PDB entry 7NJQ | electron microscopy, 2.67 A resolution | chains A and b of the 20 polymer chains in the assembly

== Chain A ==
Name: ATP synthase subunit alpha
From: Mycolicibacterium smegmatis (strain ATCC 700084 / mc(2)155)
Notes: EC 7.1.2.2
UniProt: A0R202 (ATPA_MYCS2); numbering as in UniProt (aligned over 1-548)
Amino-acid sequence (548 residues; numbered 1 to 548; the number before each row is that of its first residue):
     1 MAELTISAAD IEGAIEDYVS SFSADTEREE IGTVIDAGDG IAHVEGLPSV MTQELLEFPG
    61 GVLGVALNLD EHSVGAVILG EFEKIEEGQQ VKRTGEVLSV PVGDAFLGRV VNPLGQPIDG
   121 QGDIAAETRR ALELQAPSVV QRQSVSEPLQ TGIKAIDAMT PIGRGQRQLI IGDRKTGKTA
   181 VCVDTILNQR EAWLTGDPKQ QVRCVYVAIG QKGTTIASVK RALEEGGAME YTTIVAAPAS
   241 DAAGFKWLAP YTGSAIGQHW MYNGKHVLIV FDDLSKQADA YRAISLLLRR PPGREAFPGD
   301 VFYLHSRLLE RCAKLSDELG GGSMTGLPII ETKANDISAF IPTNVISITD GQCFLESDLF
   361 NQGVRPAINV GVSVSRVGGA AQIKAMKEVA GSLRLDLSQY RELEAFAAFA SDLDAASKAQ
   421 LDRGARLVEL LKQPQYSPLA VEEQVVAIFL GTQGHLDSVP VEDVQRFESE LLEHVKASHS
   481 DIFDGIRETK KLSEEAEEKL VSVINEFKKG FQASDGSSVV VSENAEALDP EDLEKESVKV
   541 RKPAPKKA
Unresolved in the structure: 1-4, 522-548
Metal / ion sites: Mg2+: T179 (together with ATP)
Small-molecule neighbours: ATP (adenosine-5'-triphosphate): D173, R174, K175, T176, G177, K178, T179, A180, E331, F360, R365, P366, Q433, P434, Q435
Swiss-Prot annotation at these positions:
  - binding site (ATP): G172 to T179
  - site: S373 (Required for activity)

== Chain b ==
Name: ATP synthase subunit b
From: Mycolicibacterium smegmatis (strain ATCC 700084 / mc(2)155)
Notes: engineered mutation(s): C-ter 10His tag
UniProt: A0R204 (ATPF_MYCS2); residue numbers follow UniProt; this construct covers 1-170
Amino-acid sequence (180 residues; each row starts with the number of its first residue):
     1 MGEFSATILA ASQAAEEGGG GSNFLIPNGT FFAVLIIFLI VLGVISKWVV PPISKVLAER
    61 EAMLAKTAAD NRKSAEQVAA AQADYEKEMA EARAQASALR DEARAAGRSV VDEKRAQASG
   121 EVAQTLTQAD QQLSAQGDQV RSGLESSVDG LSAKLASRIL GVDVNSGGTQ HHHHHHHHHH
Unresolved in the structure: 1-22, 167-180
Construct notes: expression tag (171-180)

== Chain A / chain b interface ==
Contacting residue pairs (20):
  T5(A) with Q132(b); Q136(b)
  I6(A) with Q136(b); V140(b)
  A8(A) with V140(b), hydrophobic
  I11(A) with L144(b), hydrophobic
  I15(A) with L151(b), hydrophobic
  E16(A) with L151(b)
  V19(A) with R158(b), hydrogen bond (backbone-side chain)
  S20(A) with R158(b), hydrogen bond (backbone-side chain)
  F22(A) with L155(b), hydrophobic; R158(b); I159(b), hydrophobic
  S23(A) with R158(b)
  E470(A) with R104(b), salt bridge
  E473(A) with R104(b), salt bridge
  K509(A) with R93(b)
  Q512(A) with R93(b); A94(b); S97(b)
Interface residues without a listed pair, chain A (16 interface residues in all): S21, G510
Interface residues without a listed pair, chain b (14 interface residues in all): R100, L133

== Summary ==
The interface between chain A and chain b involves 16 residues on one side and 14 on the other, with 2
hydrogen bonds and 2 salt bridges. Polar pairs include E470(A)-R104(b), E473(A)-R104(b) and V19(A)-R158(b).
Bound to chain A: ATP.
Chain A is ATP synthase subunit alpha and chain b is ATP synthase subunit b, both from Mycolicibacterium
smegmatis (strain ATCC 700084 / mc(2)155); the structure, Mycobacterium smegmatis ATP synthase state 3a, was
determined by electron microscopy, deposited together with 7NJK, 7NJL, 7NJM, 7NJN, 7NJO, 7NJP and 20 further
entries.
